2QR1 - chains B and G of the 3 polymer chains in the assembly; structure by X-ray diffraction, 2.70 A resolution.

Chain B:
Name: SPCC1919.03c protein
From: Schizosaccharomyces pombe
Notes: fragment: C-terminal residues:203-298
Reference sequence: P78789 (P78789_SCHPO); residue numbers follow UniProt; this construct covers 203-298
Chain sequence (97 residues; row label = number of the first residue in the row):
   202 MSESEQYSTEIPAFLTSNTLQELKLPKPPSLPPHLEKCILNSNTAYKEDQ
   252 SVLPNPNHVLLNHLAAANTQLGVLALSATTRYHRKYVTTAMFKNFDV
Unresolved in the structure: 202-206, 298
Differences from the reference sequence: expression tag (202)
Swiss-Prot annotation at these positions:
  - binding site (ADP): D250 to S252

Chain G:
Name: Protein C1556.08c
From: Schizosaccharomyces pombe
Reference sequence: Q10343 (YL28_SCHPO); residues 3-334 here = UniProt positions 3-334
Chain sequence (334 residues; row label = number of the first residue in the row):
     1 AMDVQETQKGALKEIQAFIRSRTSYDVLPTSFRLIVFDVTLFVKTSLSLL
    51 TLNNIVSAPLWDSEANKFAGLLTMADFVNVIKYYYQSSSFPEAIAEIDKF
   101 RLLGLREVERKIGAIPPETIYVHPMHSLMDACLAMSKSRARRIPLIDVDG
   151 ETGSEMIVSVLTQYRILKFISMNCKETAMLRVPLNQMTIGTWSNLATASM
   201 ETKVYDVIKMLAEKNISAVPIVNSEGTLLNVYESVDVMHLIQDGDYSNLD
   251 LSVGEALLKRPANFDGVHTCRATDRLDGIFDAIKHSRVHRLFVVDENLKL
   301 EGILSLADILNYIIYDKTTTPGVPEQTDNFESAV
Unresolved in the structure: 318-327
Differences from the reference sequence: expression tag (1-2)

Chain B / chain G interface:
Contacting residue pairs (65):
  L241(B) with R33(G)
  E249(B) with R165(G), hydrogen bond (backbone-side chain); K168(G); H285(G); S286(G)
  D250(B) with R165(G), salt bridge
  Q251(B) with N53(G), hydrogen bond (side chain-backbone); N54(G), hydrogen bond; I55(G)
  S252(B) with F32(G); R33(G), hydrogen bond (backbone-backbone)
  V253(B) with P29(G), hydrophobic; S31(G)
  L254(B) with S31(G), hydrogen bond (backbone-backbone); F32(G); R33(G)
  P255(B) with S31(G), hydrogen bond (backbone-side chain)
  N256(B) with T30(G)
  P257(B) with S31(G)
  L272(B) with S48(G); L49(G), hydrophobic; L52(G), hydrophobic
  V274(B) with L41(G), hydrophobic; T45(G)
  Y283(B) with Y25(G); P124(G); M125(G); D147(G), hydrogen bond; M156(G), hydrophobic; V158(G), hydrophobic
  H284(B) with Y25(G); M125(G)
  R285(B) with Y25(G), hydrogen bond (backbone-side chain)
  K286(B) with Y25(G), hydrogen bond (side chain-backbone); D26(G); L28(G), hydrogen bond (side chain-backbone); P29(G); T30(G)
  Y287(B) with T30(G), hydrogen bond (backbone-backbone); S31(G); F32(G), hydrogen bond (backbone-backbone)
  V288(B) with F32(G), hydrophobic; V158(G)
  T289(B) with F32(G), hydrogen bond (backbone-backbone); R33(G); L34(G), hydrogen bond (backbone-backbone)
  T290(B) with L34(G)
  A291(B) with L34(G), hydrogen bond (backbone-backbone); I35(G); V36(G), hydrogen bond (backbone-backbone)
  M292(B) with V36(G); F37(G); D38(G)
  F293(B) with I35(G), hydrophobic; V36(G), hydrogen bond (backbone-backbone); F37(G); D38(G), hydrogen bond (backbone-backbone); L41(G); L49(G), hydrophobic; N53(G)
  K294(B) with S63(G), hydrogen bond
  N295(B) with D38(G); T40(G), hydrogen bond (side chain-backbone); L41(G); R101(G)
Interface residues without a listed pair, chain B (26 interface residues in all): T281
Interface residues without a listed pair, chain G (37 interface residues in all): V27, W61, H123, R287

Overview:
Chain B and chain G form an interface of 26 and 37 residues respectively, with 20 hydrogen bonds and 1 salt
bridge. Polar contacts include D250(B)-R165(G), E249(B)-R165(G) and Q251(B)-N53(G). Curated annotation
(UniProt) lists 3 ADP-binding residues on chain B.
Chain B is SPCC1919.03c protein and chain G is Protein C1556.08c, both from Schizosaccharomyces pombe; the
structure, Crystal structure of the adenylate sensor from AMP-activated protein kinase in complex with ADP,
was determined by X-ray diffraction, deposited together with 2QRC, 2QRD and 2QRE.
